5JHP - chains A and E of the 5 polymer chains in the assembly; structure by X-ray diffraction, 3.15 A resolution.

[Chain A]
Molecule: Protein TPR1
From: Oryza sativa
Notes: fragment: N-terminal topless domain
Reference sequence: Q5NBT9 (TPR1_ORYSJ); residue numbers follow UniProt; this construct covers 1-209
Chain sequence (209 residues; row label = number of the first residue in the row):
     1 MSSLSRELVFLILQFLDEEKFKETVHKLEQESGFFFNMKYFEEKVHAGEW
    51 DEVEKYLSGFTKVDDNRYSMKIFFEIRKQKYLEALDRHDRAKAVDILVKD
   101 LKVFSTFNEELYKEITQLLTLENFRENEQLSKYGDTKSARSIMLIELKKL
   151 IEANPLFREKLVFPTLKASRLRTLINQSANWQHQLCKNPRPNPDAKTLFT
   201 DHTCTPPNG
Disordered / not traced: 1, 182-199, 202-209
Sequence notes: engineered mutation Ala-179 (Leu in Q5NBT9), Ala-195 (Ile in Q5NBT9)
Curated features (UniProtKB/Swiss-Prot):
  - mutagenesis: Arg-67 (R67A: Loss of interaction with EAR motif-containing full-length proteins), Tyr-68 (Y68A: Loss of interaction with EAR motif-containing full-length proteins), Lys-71 (K71A: Loss of interaction with EAR motif-containing full-length proteins), Phe-74 (F74A: Loss of interaction with EAR motif-containing full-length proteins), Phe-104 (F104A: Loss of interaction with EAR motif-containing full-length proteins), Leu-111 (L111A: Loss of interaction with EAR motif-containing full-length proteins), Leu-118 (L118A: Loss of interaction with EAR motif-containing full-length proteins), Leu-130 (L130A: Loss of interaction with EAR motif-containing full-length proteins), Leu-150 (L150A: Loss of interaction with EAR motif-containing full-length proteins), Asn-176 (N176H: Aggregates formation)
Reported in the primary citation:
  - mutagenesis - L111A/L130A: unchanged binding to The rice D53 EAR peptide (794-808) (chain E)
  - mutagenesis - L111A/L130A/L179A/I195A: abolished binding to The rice D53 EAR peptide (794-808) (chain E)
  - mutagenesis - N176H, N180A, W181A, L198A: decreased binding to The rice D53 EAR peptide (794-808) (chain E)
  - mutagenesis - N176H: decreased stability
  - mutagenesis - N180A, W181A, L198A: decreased stability in response to NINJA EAR
  - mutagenesis - R67A/N176H, Y68A/N176H, Y68R/N176H, K71A/N176H: increased stability

[Chain E]
Molecule: The rice D53 EAR peptide (794-808)
Chain sequence (15 residues; each row starts with the number of its first residue):
   794 DNLIYLDLNLQDWDD
Disordered / not traced: 803-808
Reported in the primary citation:
  - mutagenesis - L796A/L799A/L801A: abolished binding to Protein TPR1 (chain A)
  - mutagenesis - L799A (Kd 14.3 uM): decreased binding to Protein TPR1 (chain A)
  - mutagenesis - Y798A: unchanged binding to Protein TPR1 (chain A)
  - mutagenesis - Q804A: increased binding to Protein TPR1 (chain A)

[Interface between chain A and chain E]
Pairs across the interface - 18 pairs, chain A then chain E:
  Arg-67(A) / Ile-797(E)
  Lys-71(A) / Leu-796(E)  hydrogen bond (side chain-backbone)
  Lys-71(A) / Ile-797(E)
  Lys-71(A) / Tyr-798(E)
  Lys-71(A) / Leu-799(E)
  Phe-74(A) / Leu-799(E)  hydrophobic
  Phe-74(A) / Asp-800(E)
  Lys-78(A) / Asp-800(E)  hydrogen bond (side chain-backbone)
  Lys-78(A) / Leu-801(E)  hydrogen bond (side chain-backbone)
  Phe-104(A) / Leu-799(E)  hydrophobic
  Asn-108(A) / Leu-799(E)
  Leu-111(A) / Leu-799(E)
  Leu-111(A) / Asp-800(E)
  Asn-127(A) / Leu-801(E)
  Gln-129(A) / Leu-801(E)
  Gln-129(A) / Asn-802(E)
  Leu-130(A) / Leu-801(E)  hydrophobic
  Leu-150(A) / Ile-797(E)  hydrophobic
Also at the interface, not in a pair above, chain A (16 interface residues in all): Tyr-68, Glu-75, Glu-114, Ile-115, Glu-146

[Summary]
The interface between chain A and chain E involves 16 residues on one side and 7 on the other, with 3 hydrogen
bonds. Polar contacts include Lys-71(A)/Leu-796(E), Lys-78(A)/Asp-800(E) and Lys-78(A)/Leu-801(E). From the
paper: N176H, N180A and W181A of chain A, among others, reduce binding to The rice D53 EAR peptide (794-808)
(chain E); R67A/N176H, Y68A/N176H and Y68R/N176H of chain A, among others, increase stability; 14
substitutions were tested in all.
Here chain A is Protein TPR1 (Oryza sativa) and chain E is the rice D53 EAR peptide (794-808). Entry 5JHP
(Crystal structure of the rice Topless related protein 2 (TPR2) N-terminal topless domain (1-209) L179A and
...) was determined by X-ray diffraction, deposited together with 5J9K, 5JA5 and 5JGC.
